6XQB - chains A and E of the 6 polymer chains in the assembly; structure by electron microscopy, 3.40 A resolution.

Chain A:
Name: RNA-directed RNA polymerase
From: Severe acute respiratory syndrome coronavirus 2
Notes: EC 2.7.7.48
UniProt: P0DTD1 (R1AB_SARS2); residues 1-932 here correspond to UniProt positions 4393-5324 (UniProt number = residue number + 4392)
Sequence (941 residues; each row starts with the number of its first residue; numbering starts at 0):
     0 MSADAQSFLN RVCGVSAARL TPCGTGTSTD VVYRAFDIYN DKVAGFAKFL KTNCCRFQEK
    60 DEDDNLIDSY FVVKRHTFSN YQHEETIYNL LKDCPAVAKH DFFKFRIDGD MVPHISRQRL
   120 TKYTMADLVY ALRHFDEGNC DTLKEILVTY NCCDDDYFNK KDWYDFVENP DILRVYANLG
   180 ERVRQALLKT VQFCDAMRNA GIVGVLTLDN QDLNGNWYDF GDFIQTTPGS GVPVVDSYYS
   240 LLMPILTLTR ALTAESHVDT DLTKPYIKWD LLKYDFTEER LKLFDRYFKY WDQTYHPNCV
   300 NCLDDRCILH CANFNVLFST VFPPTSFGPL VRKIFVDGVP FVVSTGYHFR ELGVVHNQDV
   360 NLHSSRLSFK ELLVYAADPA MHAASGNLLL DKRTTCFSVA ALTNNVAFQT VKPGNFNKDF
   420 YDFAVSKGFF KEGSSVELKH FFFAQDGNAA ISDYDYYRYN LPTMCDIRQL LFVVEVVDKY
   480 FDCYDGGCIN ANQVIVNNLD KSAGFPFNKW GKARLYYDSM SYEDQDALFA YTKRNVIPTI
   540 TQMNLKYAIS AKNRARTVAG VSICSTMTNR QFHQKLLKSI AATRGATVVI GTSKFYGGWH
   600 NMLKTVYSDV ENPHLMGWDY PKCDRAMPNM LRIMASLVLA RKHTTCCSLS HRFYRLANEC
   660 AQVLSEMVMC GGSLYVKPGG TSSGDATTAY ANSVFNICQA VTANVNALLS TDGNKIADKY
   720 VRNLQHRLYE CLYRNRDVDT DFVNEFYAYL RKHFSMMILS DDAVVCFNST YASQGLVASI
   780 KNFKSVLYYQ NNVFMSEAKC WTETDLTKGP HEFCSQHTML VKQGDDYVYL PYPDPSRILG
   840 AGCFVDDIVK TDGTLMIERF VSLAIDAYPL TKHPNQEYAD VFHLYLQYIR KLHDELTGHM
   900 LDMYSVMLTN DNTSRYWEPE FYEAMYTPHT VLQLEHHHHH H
Disordered / not traced: 0-30, 39-41, 51-117, 226-229, 711-714, 896-905, 920-940
Construct notes: initiating methionine (0); expression tag (933-940)
Bound ions: Zn2+ site 1: Cys301, Cys306, Cys310; Zn2+ site 2: Cys487, His642, Cys645, Cys646; Mg2+: Trp617, Glu811

Chain E:
Molecule: 9-nt RNA strand
Sequence (9 nucleotides; row label = number of the first residue in the row):
     1 GUGGGCCCA
Disordered / not traced: 1-2

Interface between chain A and chain E:
Pairs across the interface (17; chain A residue first):
  Asn496(A) - G3(E)  phosphate contact
  Leu498(A) - G3(E)  phosphate contact
  Arg513(A) - G3(E)  salt bridge to the phosphate
  Leu758(A) - A9(E)  sugar contact
  Ser759(A) - A9(E)  hydrogen bond to the sugar
  Asp760(A) - A9(E)  phosphate contact
  Asp761(A) - A9(E)  sugar contact
  Cys813(A) - C8(E)  hydrogen bond to the sugar
  Cys813(A) - A9(E)  phosphate contact
  Ser814(A) - C8(E)  hydrogen bond to the phosphate
  Arg836(A) - C7(E)  salt bridge to the phosphate
  Arg836(A) - C8(E)  salt bridge to the phosphate
  Ala840(A) - C7(E)  phosphate contact
  Glu857(A) - G4(E)  base contact
  Arg858(A) - C6(E)  sugar contact
  Ser861(A) - C6(E)  sugar contact
  Leu862(A) - C6(E)  sugar contact
Other interface residues (no listed pair), chain A (20 interface residues in all): Asp499, Thr687, Ala688, Glu811, Asp845
Other interface residues (no listed pair), chain E (7 interface residues in all): G5

In short:
Chain A and chain E form an interface of 20 and 7 residues respectively, with 3 hydrogen bonds and 3 salt
bridges. Polar pairs include Ser759(A)-A9(E), Cys813(A)-C8(E) and Ser814(A)-C8(E). Cys301(A), Cys306(A) and
Cys310(A) form the Zn2+ site 1.
Here chain A is RNA-directed RNA polymerase (Severe acute respiratory syndrome coronavirus 2) and chain E is a
9-nt RNA strand. Entry 6XQB (SARS-CoV-2 RdRp/RNA complex) was determined by electron microscopy.
